PDB entry 7ZXG | X-ray diffraction, 4.20 A resolution (low resolution: residue-level contacts below are approximate; hydrogen-bond / salt-bridge calls are withheld) | chains A and C of the 3 polymer chains in the assembly

Chain A:
Protein: Gametocyte surface protein P45/48
Source organism: Plasmodium falciparum
UniProt: Q8I6T1 (P4548_PLAF7); numbering as in UniProt (aligned over 1-428)
Sequence (428 residues; each row starts with the number of its first residue):
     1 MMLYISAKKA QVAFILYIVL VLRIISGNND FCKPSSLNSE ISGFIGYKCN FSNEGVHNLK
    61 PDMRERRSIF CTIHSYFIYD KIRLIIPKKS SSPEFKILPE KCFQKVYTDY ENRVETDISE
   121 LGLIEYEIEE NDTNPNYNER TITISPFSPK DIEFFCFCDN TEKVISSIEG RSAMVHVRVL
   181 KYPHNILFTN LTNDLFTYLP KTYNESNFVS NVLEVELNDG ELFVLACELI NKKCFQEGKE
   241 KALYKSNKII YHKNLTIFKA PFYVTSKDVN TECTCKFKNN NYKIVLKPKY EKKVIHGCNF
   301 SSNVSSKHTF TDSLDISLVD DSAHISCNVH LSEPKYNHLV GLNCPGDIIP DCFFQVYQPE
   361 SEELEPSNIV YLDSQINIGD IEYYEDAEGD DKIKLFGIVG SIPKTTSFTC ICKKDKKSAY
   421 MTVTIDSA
Disordered / not traced: 1-44, 61-68, 163-168, 361-367
Disulfides: Cys49-Cys71, Cys102-Cys156, Cys227-Cys275, Cys234-Cys273, Cys298-Cys327, Cys344-Cys412, Cys352-Cys410
Covalent attachments: N-acetylglucosamine (NAG) linked to Asn190, Asn254, Asn299; glycan linked to Asn204
Curated features (UniProtKB/Swiss-Prot):
  - lipidation: Asp426 (GPI-anchor amidated aspartate)
  - glycosylation (N-linked (GlcNAc...) asparagine): Asn50, Asn131, Asn190, Asn204, Asn254, Asn299, Asn303

Chain C:
Protein: 10D8 light chain
Source organism: Mus musculus
Sequence (240 residues; numbered -19 to 220; the number before each row is that of its first residue; numbers below 1 keep their minus sign (Met-19 is residue -19)):
   -19 MDSQAQVLML LLLWVSGTCG DIVMSQSPSS LAVSVGEKVT MSCKSSQSLF YSSNQKNYLA
    41 WYQQKPGQSP KLLIYWASTR ESGVPDRFTG SGSGTDFTLT ISSVKAEDLA VYYCQQYYSY
   101 PPTFGGGTKL EIKRADAAPT VSIFPPSSEQ LTSGGASVVC FLNNFYPKDI NVKWKIDGSE
   161 RQNGVLNSWT DQDSKDSTYS MSSTLTLTKD EYERHNSYTC EATHKTSTSP IVKSFNRNEC
Disordered / not traced: -19 to 0, 218-220
Disulfides: Cys23-Cys94, Cys140-Cys200

Interface between chain A and chain C:
Contacting residue pairs - 6 pairs, chain A then chain C:
  Glu205(A) - Tyr31(C)
  Glu205(A) - Ser33(C)
  Ser206(A) - Tyr38(C)
  Phe208(A) - Tyr31(C)
  Val209(A) - Tyr100(C)
  Ser210(A) - Ser99(C)
Other interface residues (no listed pair), chain C (7 interface residues in all): Asn34, Tyr98

Overview:
The interface between chain A and chain C involves 5 residues on one side and 7 on the other. Covalently
linked N-acetylglucosamine: at Asn190(A), Asn254(A) and Asn299(A).
Here chain A is Gametocyte surface protein P45/48 (Plasmodium falciparum) and chain C is 10D8 light chain (Mus
musculus). Entry 7ZXG (Pfs48/45 bound to Fab fragment of monoclonal antibody 10D8) was determined by X-ray
diffraction together with 7ZWF, 7ZWI, 7ZWM and 7ZXF from the same study.
